PDB entry 2VZ1 | X-ray diffraction, 1.91 A resolution | chain A

== Chain A ==
Name: Galactose oxidase
Organism: Gibberella zeae
Notes: EC 1.1.3.9
UniProtKB: Q01745 (GAOA_GIBZE); residues 1-639 here correspond to UniProt positions 42-680 (UniProt number = residue number + 41)
Amino-acid sequence (639 residues; row label = number of the first residue in the row):
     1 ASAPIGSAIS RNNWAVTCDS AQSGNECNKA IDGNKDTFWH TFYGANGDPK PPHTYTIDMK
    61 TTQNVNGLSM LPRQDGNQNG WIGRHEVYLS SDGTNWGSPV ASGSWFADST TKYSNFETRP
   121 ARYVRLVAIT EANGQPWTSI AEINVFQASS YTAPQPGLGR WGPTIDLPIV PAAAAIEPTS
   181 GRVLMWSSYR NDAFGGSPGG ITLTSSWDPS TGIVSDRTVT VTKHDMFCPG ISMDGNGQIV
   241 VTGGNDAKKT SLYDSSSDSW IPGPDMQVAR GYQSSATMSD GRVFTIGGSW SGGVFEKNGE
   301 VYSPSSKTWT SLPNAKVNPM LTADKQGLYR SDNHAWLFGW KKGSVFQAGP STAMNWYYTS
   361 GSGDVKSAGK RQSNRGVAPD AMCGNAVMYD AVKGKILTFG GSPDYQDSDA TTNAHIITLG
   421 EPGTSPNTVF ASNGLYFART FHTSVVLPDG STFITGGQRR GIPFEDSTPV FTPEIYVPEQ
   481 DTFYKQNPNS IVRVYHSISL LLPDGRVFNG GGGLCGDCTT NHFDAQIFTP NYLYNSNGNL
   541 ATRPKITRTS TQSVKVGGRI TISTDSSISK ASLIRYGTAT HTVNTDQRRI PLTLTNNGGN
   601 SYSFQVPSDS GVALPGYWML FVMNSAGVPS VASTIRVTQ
Cystine bridges: Cys18-Cys27, Cys515-Cys518
Ion coordination: Ca2+: Lys29, Asp32, Asn34, Thr37, Ala141, Glu142
What the authors report for this chain:
  - conformationally variable residues (order/disorder transition): Cys228, Tyr272, Trp290

== In short ==
The Ca2+ site is built by Lys29, Asp32, Asn34, Thr37, Ala141 and Glu142. From the paper: conformational
variability at Cys228, Tyr272 and Trp290.
Chain A is Galactose oxidase (Gibberella zeae); the structure, Premat-galactose oxidase, was determined by
X-ray diffraction, deposited together with 2VZ3.
